Entry 1M1H (X-ray diffraction, 1.95 A resolution); this record covers chain A.

Chain A:
Name: Transcription antitermination protein nusG
Organism: Aquifex aeolicus
UniProtKB: O67757 (NUSG_AQUAE); numbering as in UniProt (aligned over 1-248)
Amino-acid sequence (248 residues; each row starts with the number of its first residue):
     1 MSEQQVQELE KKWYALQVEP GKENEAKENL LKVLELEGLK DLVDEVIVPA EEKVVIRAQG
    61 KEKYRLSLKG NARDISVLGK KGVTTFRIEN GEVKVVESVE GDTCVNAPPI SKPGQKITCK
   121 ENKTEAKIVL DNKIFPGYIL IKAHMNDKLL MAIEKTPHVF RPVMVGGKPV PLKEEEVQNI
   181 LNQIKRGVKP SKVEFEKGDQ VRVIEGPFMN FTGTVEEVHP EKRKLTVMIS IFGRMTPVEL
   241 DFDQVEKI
Unresolved in the structure: 1-4, 187-248
Disulfides: Cys-104/Cys-119
What the authors report for this chain:
  - contacts within the chain: Leu-150/Pro-162 (hydrophobic contact), Leu-150/Met-164 (hydrophobic contact), Leu-150/Pro-169 (hydrophobic contact), Lys-142/Glu-174 (salt bridge), Trp-13/Glu-174 (hydrogen bond)

In short:
The paper reports contacts within the chain involving Cys-104, Cys-119 and Leu-150 among others.
Chain A is Transcription antitermination protein nusG (Aquifex aeolicus); the structure, Crystal structure of
Aquifex aeolicus N-utilization substance G (NusG), Space group I222, was determined by X-ray diffraction (same
publication as 1M1G).
